8FB7 - chains A and B of the 3 polymer chains in the assembly; structure by X-ray diffraction, 1.75 A resolution.

Chain A:
Molecule: Ky15.10 Antibody, Heavy Chain
Source organism: Mus musculus
Notes: antibody fragment or engineered binder
Amino-acid sequence (228 residues; numbered 1 to 216 plus 12 insertion-coded residues; the number before each row is that of its first residue; a row labelled like 82A-82C holds insertion residues (82A, then the next letters in order)):
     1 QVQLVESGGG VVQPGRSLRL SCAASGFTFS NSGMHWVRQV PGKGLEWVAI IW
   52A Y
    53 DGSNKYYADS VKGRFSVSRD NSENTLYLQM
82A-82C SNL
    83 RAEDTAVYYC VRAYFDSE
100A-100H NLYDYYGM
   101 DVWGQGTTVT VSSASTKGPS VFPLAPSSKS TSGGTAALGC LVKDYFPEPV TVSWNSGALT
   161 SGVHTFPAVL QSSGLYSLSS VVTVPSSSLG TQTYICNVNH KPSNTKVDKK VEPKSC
Cystine bridges: Cys22-Cys92, Cys140-Cys196

Chain B:
Molecule: Ky15.10 Antibody, Light chain
Source organism: Mus musculus
Notes: antibody fragment or engineered binder
Amino-acid sequence (213 residues; numbered 1 to 214; 1 number in that range is skipped by the numbering (no residue carries it; nothing is unmodelled there); the number before each row is that of its first residue):
     1 DIQMTQSPST LSASVGDRVT ITCRASQSIS RWLAWFQKKP GKAPKLLIYT ASNLESGVPS
    61 RFSGSGSGTE FTLTISSLQP DDFATYYCQQ YYNY
    96 WTFGQGTKVE VKRTVAAPSV FIFPPSDEQL KSGTASVVCL LNNFYPREAK VQWKVDNALQ
   156 SGNSQESVTE QDSKDSTYSL SSTLTLSKAD YEKHKVYACE VTHQGLSSPV TKSFNRGEC
Unresolved in the structure: 214
Cystine bridges: Cys23-Cys88, Cys134-Cys194

Interface between chain A and chain B:
Residue-residue contacts - 74 pairs, chain A then chain B:
  His35(A) with Trp96(B)
  Leu45(A) with Phe98(B)
  Trp47(A) with Tyr94(B), hydrophobic; Trp96(B)
  Ile50(A) with Trp96(B), hydrophobic
  Tyr91(A) with Lys38(B)
  Tyr96(A) with Leu46(B), hydrophobic; Tyr49(B); Glu55(B), hydrogen bond
  Tyr100C(A) with Arg31(B); Trp32(B), hydrophobic; Thr50(B); Asn53(B), hydrogen bond
  Tyr100E(A) with Trp32(B); Tyr49(B); Tyr91(B); Tyr92(B)
  Tyr100F(A) with Tyr49(B); Tyr91(B); Trp96(B), hydrogen bond (backbone-side chain)
  Gly100G(A) with Tyr49(B), hydrogen bond (backbone-side chain); Tyr91(B); Trp96(B)
  Met100H(A) with Phe36(B); Leu46(B); Gln89(B), hydrogen bond; Trp96(B), hydrophobic
  Asp101(A) with Leu46(B)
  Trp103(A) with Phe36(B); Ala43(B); Pro44(B); Phe98(B), hydrophobic
  Gly104(A) with Ala43(B)
  Gln105(A) with Lys42(B); Ala43(B), hydrogen bond (side chain-backbone)
  Val121(A) with Glu123(B)
  Phe122(A) with Ser121(B); Glu123(B); Gln124(B)
  Pro123(A) with Ser121(B)
  Leu124(A) with Phe118(B), hydrophobic; Val133(B), hydrophobic
  Ala125(A) with Phe118(B)
  Lys129(A) with Phe116(B); Ser208(B); Phe209(B)
  Ser130(A) with Phe116(B); Phe118(B)
  Ser132(A) with Phe116(B)
  Ala137(A) with Phe116(B), hydrophobic; Phe118(B)
  Leu141(A) with Ser131(B)
  Lys143(A) with Gln124(B); Ser131(B)
  His164(A) with Asn137(B); Asn138(B), hydrogen bond; Thr164(B); Ser174(B), hydrogen bond
  Phe166(A) with Leu135(B), hydrophobic; Ser162(B); Thr164(B); Ser174(B); Leu175(B); Ser176(B)
  Pro167(A) with Ser162(B), hydrogen bond (backbone-side chain); Val163(B)
  Val169(A) with Gln160(B); Glu161(B)
  Leu170(A) with Gln160(B), hydrogen bond (backbone-side chain)
  Val181(A) with Leu135(B), hydrophobic
  Thr183(A) with Asn137(B)
  Lys209(A) with Glu123(B), salt bridge
  Lys214(A) with Pro119(B)
  Cys216(A) with Glu213(B)
Other interface residues (no listed pair), chain A (45 interface residues in all): Val37, Gln39, Glu46, Tyr58, Asp100D, Thr131, Leu138, Gln171, Ser179
Other interface residues (no listed pair), chain B (47 interface residues in all): Gly41, Tyr87, Ser114, Ile117, Ser127, Thr129, Thr180
Interface features reported in the paper:
  - specific contacts: Trp32(B)-Tyr100E(A) (pi stacking)

In short:
The interface between chain A and chain B involves 45 residues on one side and 47 on the other; the contacts
include 10 hydrogen bonds and 1 salt bridge. Polar contacts include Lys209(A)-Glu123(B), Tyr96(A)-Glu55(B) and
Gly100G(A)-Tyr49(B). The authors report pi stacking between Trp32(B) and Tyr100E(A).
Here chain A is Ky15.10 Antibody, Heavy Chain and chain B is Ky15.10 Antibody, Light chain, both from Mus
musculus. Entry 8FB7 (Crystal structure of Ky15.10 Fab in complex with circumsporozoite protein NPDP peptide)
was determined by X-ray diffraction, deposited together with 8F95, 8F9E, 8F9F, 8F9S, 8F9T, 8F9U and 11 further
entries.
